PDB entry 1GNP | X-ray diffraction, 2.70 A resolution | chain A

Chain A:
Molecule: C-H-ras P21 protein
Source organism: Homo sapiens
Reference sequence: P01112 (RASH_HUMAN); numbering as in UniProt (aligned over 1-166)
Sequence (166 residues; row label = number of the first residue in the row):
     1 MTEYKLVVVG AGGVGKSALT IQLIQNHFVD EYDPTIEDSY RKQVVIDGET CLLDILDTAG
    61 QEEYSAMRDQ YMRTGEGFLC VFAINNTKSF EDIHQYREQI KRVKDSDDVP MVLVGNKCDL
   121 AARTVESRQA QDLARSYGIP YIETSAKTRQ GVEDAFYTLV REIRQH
Metal / ion sites: Mg2+: Ser17, Asp33, Thr35 (together with AGN)
Ligand contacts: AGN (phosphoaminophosphonic acid 3'-O-(N-methylanthraniloyl-2'-deoxyguanylate ester): Ala11, Gly12, Gly13, Val14, Gly15, Lys16, Ser17, Ala18, Phe28, Val29, Asp30, Glu31, Tyr32, Asp33, Pro34, Thr35, Thr58, Ala59, Gly60, Asn116, Lys117, Asp119, Leu120, Ser145, Ala146, Lys147
UniProt features mapped onto this chain:
  - region: His166 (Hypervariable region)
  - motif: Tyr32 to Tyr40 (Effector region)
  - binding site (GTP): Gly13 to Ala18, Val29 to Thr35, Ala59, Gly60, Asn116 to Asp119, Ser145 to Lys147
  - modified residue: Met1 (N-acetylmethionine), Thr2 (N-acetylthreonine), Cys118 (S-nitrosocysteine)
  - glycosylation: Thr35 (Microbial infection: O-linked (Glc) threonine)
  - natural variant: Gly12 (G12A: In CSTLO; G12C: In CSTLO; G12D: In CSTLO; G12E: In CSTLO; G12S: In CSTLO and CMEMS; G12V: In CSTLO, bladder carcinoma and CMEMS), Gly13 (G13C: In CSTLO; G13D: In CSTLO; G13R: In SFM), Gln22 (Q22K: In CMEMS), Glu37 (E37EE: In CSTLO), Thr58 (T58I: In CSTLO), Gln61 (Q61K: In NMTC2; Q61L: In melanoma), Glu63 (E63K: In CMEMS), Ser89 (S89C: Found in a patient with severe fetal hydrops and pleural effusion; uncertain significance), Lys117 (K117R: In CSTLO), Ala146 (A146T: In CSTLO; A146V: In CSTLO)
  - mutagenesis: Ser17 (S17N: Dominant negative. Prevents PLCE1 EGF-induced recruitment to plasma membrane. No effect on subcellular location of isoform 2), Asn26 (N26G: Loss of interaction with PLCE1; when associated with V-12), Val29 (V29A: No effect on interaction with PLCE1; when associated with V-12), Tyr32 (Y32F: Loss of interaction and recruitment to plasma membrane of PLCE1; when associated with V-12), Pro34 (P34G: No effect on interaction with PLCE1; when associated with V-12), Thr35 (T35S: Loss of interaction with PLCE1; when associated with V-12), Glu37 (E37G: No effect on interaction with PLCE1; when associated with V-12), Asp38 (D38N: No effect on interaction with PLCE1; when associated with V-12), Ser39 (S39C: No effect on interaction with PLCE1; when associated with V-12), Ala59 (A59T: Loss of GTPase activity and creation of an autophosphorylation site), Gln61 (Q61I: Moderately increased transformation of cultured cell lines; Q61R: Promotes interaction with SHOC2 and PP1C; Q61V: Strongly increased transformation of cultured cell lines), Ala83 (A83T: GTP-binding activity reduced by factor of 30), 4 further mutagenesis entries in UniProt

In short:
Ligands of chain A: compound AGN. Ser17, Asp33 and Thr35 coordinate Mg2+. From UniProt: 22 GTP-binding
residues and 17 mutagenesis sites.
Chain A is C-H-ras P21 protein (Homo sapiens); the structure, X-ray crystal structure analysis of the
catalytic domain of the oncogene product P21H-ras complexed with caged ..., was determined by X-ray
diffraction, deposited together with 1GNQ and 1GNR.
